PDB entry 4YA1 | X-ray diffraction, 2.90 A resolution | chains H and I of the 28 polymer chains in the assembly

Chain H:
Name: Proteasome subunit beta type-2
Source organism: Saccharomyces cerevisiae S288c
Notes: EC 3.4.25.1
UniProt: P25043 (PSB2_YEAST); residues 1-232 here correspond to UniProt positions 30-261 (UniProt number = residue number + 29)
Amino-acid sequence (232 residues; numbered 1 to 232; the number before each row is that of its first residue):
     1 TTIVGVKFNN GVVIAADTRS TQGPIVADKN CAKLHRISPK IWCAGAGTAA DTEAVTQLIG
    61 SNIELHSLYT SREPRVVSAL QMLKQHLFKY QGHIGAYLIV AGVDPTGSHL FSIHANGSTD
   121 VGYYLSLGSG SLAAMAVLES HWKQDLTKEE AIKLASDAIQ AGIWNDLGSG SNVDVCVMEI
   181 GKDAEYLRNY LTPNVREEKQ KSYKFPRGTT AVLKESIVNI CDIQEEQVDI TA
Not modelled in the structure: 227-232
Construct notes: engineered mutation Asn116 (His145 in P25043)
Curated features (UniProtKB/Swiss-Prot):
  - active site: Thr1 (Nucleophile)
Metal / ion sites: Mg2+ near Gln91 (its only coordinating residue here)

Chain I:
Name: Proteasome subunit beta type-3
Source organism: Saccharomyces cerevisiae S288c
Notes: EC 3.4.25.1
UniProt: P25451 (PSB3_YEAST); residues 0-204 here correspond to UniProt positions 1-205 (UniProt number = residue number + 1)
Amino-acid sequence (205 residues; each row starts with the number of its first residue; numbering starts at 0):
     0 MSDPSSINGG IVVAMTGKDC VAIACDLRLG SQSLGVSNKF EKIFHYGHVF LGITGLATDV
    60 TTLNEMFRYK TNLYKLKEER AIEPETFTQL VSSSLYERRF GPYFVGPVVA GINSKSGKPF
   120 IAGFDLIGCI DEAKDFIVSG TASDQLFGMC ESLYEPNLEP EDLFETISQA LLNAADRDAL
   180 SGWGAVVYII KKDEVVKRYL KMRQD
Not modelled in the structure: 0
Curated features (UniProtKB/Swiss-Prot):
  - modified residue: Ser30 (Phosphoserine)
  - cross-link: Lys69 (Glycyl lysine isopeptide (Lys-Gly) (interchain with G-Cter in ubiquitin))
Metal / ion sites: Mg2+ site 1: Ala174, Asp177, Ser180; Mg2+ site 2: Asp204 (shared with 3 residues of chain Y)

Interface between chain H and chain I:
Residue-residue contacts (62):
  Ile25(H) - Asp143(I)
  Ile25(H) - Phe146(I)  hydrophobic
  Val26(H) - Phe146(I)
  Ala27(H) - Asp130(I)
  Asp28(H) - Asp130(I)
  Lys29(H) - Glu150(I)  salt bridge
  Ala49(H) - Cys128(I)  hydrophobic
  Ala50(H) - Tyr95(I)
  Ala50(H) - Ile126(I)  hydrophobic
  Ala50(H) - Cys128(I)  hydrophobic
  Asp51(H) - Tyr95(I)  hydrogen bond
  Asp51(H) - Arg98(I)  salt bridge
  Ala54(H) - Tyr95(I)
  Tyr90(H) - Phe99(I)  hydrophobic
  His93(H) - Arg98(I)  hydrogen bond (backbone-side chain)
  His93(H) - Phe99(I)
  Ile94(H) - Phe99(I)  hydrophobic
  Arg196(H) - Glu150(I)  salt bridge
  Lys199(H) - Glu150(I)
  Lys199(H) - Ser151(I)
  Lys199(H) - Tyr153(I)
  Ser202(H) - Glu154(I)  hydrogen bond
  Tyr203(H) - Ser151(I)
  Tyr203(H) - Leu152(I)  hydrophobic
  Lys204(H) - Glu154(I)
  Lys204(H) - Asp161(I)  salt bridge
  Phe205(H) - Leu152(I)  hydrophobic
  Phe205(H) - Gln168(I)
  Arg207(H) - Glu160(I)  salt bridge
  Arg207(H) - Asp161(I)  salt bridge
  Arg207(H) - Glu164(I)
  Gly208(H) - Glu164(I)  hydrogen bond (backbone-side chain)
  Thr209(H) - Glu164(I)  hydrogen bond (backbone-side chain)
  Thr210(H) - Glu164(I)  hydrogen bond
  Thr210(H) - Ser167(I)
  Thr210(H) - Gln168(I)  hydrogen bond
  Thr210(H) - Leu171(I)
  Thr210(H) - Leu199(I)
  Ala211(H) - Leu199(I)
  Ala211(H) - Lys200(I)  hydrogen bond (backbone-backbone)
  Val212(H) - Phe163(I)  hydrophobic
  Val212(H) - Tyr198(I)
  Leu213(H) - Tyr198(I)  hydrogen bond (backbone-backbone)
  Leu213(H) - Leu199(I)
  Leu213(H) - Lys200(I)
  Lys214(H) - Lys196(I)
  Lys214(H) - Arg197(I)
  Lys214(H) - Tyr198(I)  hydrogen bond (backbone-backbone)
  Glu215(H) - Lys196(I)
  Glu215(H) - Arg197(I)  salt bridge
  Ser216(H) - Val195(I)
  Ser216(H) - Lys196(I)  hydrogen bond (backbone-backbone)
  Ile217(H) - Val194(I)
  Val218(H) - His44(I)
  Val218(H) - Tyr187(I)  hydrophobic
  Val218(H) - Val194(I)  hydrogen bond (backbone-backbone)
  Val218(H) - Lys196(I)
  Asn219(H) - His44(I)
  Ile220(H) - Gly46(I)
  Ile220(H) - Phe49(I)  hydrophobic
  Ile220(H) - Val194(I)  hydrophobic
  Asp222(H) - Lys74(I)  salt bridge
Interface residues without a listed pair, chain H (35 interface residues in all): Thr48, Pro206
Interface residues without a listed pair, chain I (38 interface residues in all): His47, Ala132, Leu157, Glu158, Thr165, Glu193

In short:
35 residues of chain H and 38 residues of chain I are in contact, with 12 hydrogen bonds and 8 salt bridges.
Polar pairs include Lys29(H)-Glu150(I), Asp51(H)-Arg98(I) and Arg196(H)-Glu150(I). Curated annotation
(UniProt) lists active-site residue Thr1(H) on chain H.
Chain H is Proteasome subunit beta type-2 and chain I is Proteasome subunit beta type-3, both from
Saccharomyces cerevisiae S288c; the structure, Yeast 20S proteasome beta2-H116N mutant, was determined by
X-ray diffraction, deposited together with 4Y69, 4Y6A, 4Y6V, 4Y6Z, 4Y70, 4Y74 and 34 further entries.
